7SPA - chains C and A of the 3 polymer chains in the assembly; structure by electron microscopy, 2.80 A resolution.

[Chain C]
Name: Nanobody 881
From: Lama glama
Notes: antibody fragment or engineered binder
Amino-acid sequence (137 residues; each row starts with the number of its first residue; note: 3 numbers in that range are skipped by the numbering (no residue carries them; nothing is unmodelled there); a row labelled like 60A-60D holds insertion residues (60A, then the next letters in order)):
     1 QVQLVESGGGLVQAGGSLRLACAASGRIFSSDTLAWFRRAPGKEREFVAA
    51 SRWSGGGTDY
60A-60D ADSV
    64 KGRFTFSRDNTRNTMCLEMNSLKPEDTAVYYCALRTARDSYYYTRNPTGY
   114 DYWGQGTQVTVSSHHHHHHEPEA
Not modelled in the structure: 41, 60A-60D, 122-136
Disulfides: Cys-22/Cys-95

[Chain A]
Name: Hyaluronan synthase
From: Paramecium bursaria Chlorella virus CZ-2
UniProt: M1H2Q1 (M1H2Q1_9PHYC); residue numbers follow UniProt; this construct covers 2-561
Amino-acid sequence (570 residues; each row starts with the number of its first residue; numbering starts at 0):
     0 MGTSWRTIVSANLFAVGGALLMLAPAIVGYVFQWNIGVSAVWGISVYGVF
    50 VLGFYIAQIVFSEFNRMRLSDWISLRPDNWNATRVAVIIAGYREDPFMFK
   100 KCLESVRDSEYGNVARLICVIDGDEEEDLKMAEIYKQVYNDNVKKPGVVL
   150 CESENKNGSTIDSDVSKNICILQPHRGKRESLYTGFQLASMDPSVHAVVL
   200 IDSDTVLEKNAILEVVYPLSCDPNIKAVAGECKIWNTDTILSMLVSWRYF
   250 SAFNVERGAQSLWKTVQCVGGPLGAYTIDIINEIKDPWITQTFLGNKCTY
   300 GDNRRLTNEVLMRGKKIVYTPFAVGWSDSPTNVMRYIVQQTRWSKSWCRE
   350 IWYTLGSAWKHGFSGIYLAFECMYQIMYFFLVMYLFSYIAIKADIRAQTA
   400 TVLVSTLVTIIKSSYLALRAKNLKAFYFVLYTYVYFFCMIPARITAMFTM
   450 FDIAWGTRGGNAKMTIGARVWLWAKQFLITYMWWAGVLAAGVYSIVDNWY
   500 FDWADIQYRFALVGICSYLVFVSIVLVIYLIGKITTWNYTPLQKELIEER
   550 YLHNASENAPEVLEHHHHHH
Not modelled in the structure: 0-37, 452-469, 553-569
Construct notes: initiating methionine (0); expression tag (1, 562-569); engineered mutation Asn-302 (Asp in M1H2Q1)
Residues lining bound ligands:
  - 1,2-Distearoyl-sn-glycerophosphoethanolamine (3PE): Ile-394, Gln-397, Ser-493, Ile-494, Asn-497, Trp-498, Tyr-499, Phe-500, Trp-502, Tyr-507, Ile-514
  - N-acetylglucosamine (NAG; 2-acetamido-2-deoxy-beta-D-glucopyranose): Arg-256, Gly-270, Tyr-299, Arg-303, Trp-342, Ser-345
What the authors report for this chain:
  - binding site for N-acetylglucosamine: Arg-256
  - binding site for N-acetylglucosamine: Arg-303 (from molecular simulation)
  - mutagenesis - E93A, D201A, R247A, R247K, R256K, C297A, D302N, D327A, W346L: abolished catalytic activity
  - mutagenesis - D94A (about 20%), Y248A (roughly 20%): decreased catalytic activity

[Chain C / chain A interface]
Residue-residue contacts (27):
  Arg-27(C) with Glu-103(A), salt bridge; Asp-107(A), salt bridge
  Phe-29(C) with Glu-103(A); Arg-106(A); Asp-107(A)
  Ser-30(C) with Asp-107(A), hydrogen bond (side chain-backbone)
  Ser-31(C) with Arg-106(A)
  Asp-32(C) with Arg-106(A), salt bridge
  Arg-52(C) with Gly-111(A)
  Ser-54(C) with Glu-109(A)
  Thr-99(C) with Arg-106(A)
  Arg-101(C) with Arg-106(A); Lys-135(A), hydrogen bond (side chain-backbone); Gln-136(A), hydrogen bond (side chain-backbone); Val-137(A), hydrogen bond (side chain-backbone); Tyr-138(A), hydrogen bond (side chain-backbone); Asn-139(A); Asn-167(A), hydrogen bond (backbone-side chain)
  Asp-102(C) with Asn-139(A); Lys-166(A); Asn-167(A), hydrogen bond (backbone-backbone)
  Ser-103(C) with Ser-165(A), hydrogen bond (side chain-backbone)
  Tyr-104(C) with Val-113(A); Ala-114(A); Tyr-138(A), hydrogen bond
  Tyr-105(C) with Arg-83(A), hydrogen bond; Ser-165(A)
Also at the interface, not in a pair above, chain C (15 interface residues in all): Gly-56, Ala-100
Also at the interface, not in a pair above, chain A (23 interface residues in all): Asn-78, Asn-80, Tyr-110, Arg-115, Asp-140, Asp-191, Lys-208

[Summary]
15 residues of chain C and 23 residues of chain A are in contact; the contacts include 10 hydrogen bonds and 3
salt bridges. Polar pairs include Arg-27(C)/Glu-103(A), Arg-27(C)/Asp-107(A) and Asp-32(C)/Arg-106(A). The
paper reports a binding site for N-acetylglucosamine at Arg-256(A) and Arg-303(A); E93A, D201A and R247A of
chain A, among others, abolish catalytic activity; 11 substitutions were tested in all.
Here chain C is Nanobody 881 (Lama glama) and chain A is Hyaluronan synthase (Paramecium bursaria Chlorella
virus CZ-2). Entry 7SPA (Chlorella virus Hyaluronan Synthase in the GlcNAc-primed, channel-open state) was
determined by electron microscopy (same publication as 7SP6, 7SP7, 7SP8 and 7SP9).
